PDB entry 2PBI | X-ray diffraction, 1.95 A resolution | chains A and B

# Chain A
Molecule: Regulator of G-protein signaling 9
Source organism: Mus musculus
Reference sequence: A1L352 (A1L352_MOUSE); numbering as in UniProt (aligned over 1-422)
Chain sequence (424 residues; each row starts with the number of its first residue; numbers below 1 keep their minus sign (Gly-1 is residue -1)):
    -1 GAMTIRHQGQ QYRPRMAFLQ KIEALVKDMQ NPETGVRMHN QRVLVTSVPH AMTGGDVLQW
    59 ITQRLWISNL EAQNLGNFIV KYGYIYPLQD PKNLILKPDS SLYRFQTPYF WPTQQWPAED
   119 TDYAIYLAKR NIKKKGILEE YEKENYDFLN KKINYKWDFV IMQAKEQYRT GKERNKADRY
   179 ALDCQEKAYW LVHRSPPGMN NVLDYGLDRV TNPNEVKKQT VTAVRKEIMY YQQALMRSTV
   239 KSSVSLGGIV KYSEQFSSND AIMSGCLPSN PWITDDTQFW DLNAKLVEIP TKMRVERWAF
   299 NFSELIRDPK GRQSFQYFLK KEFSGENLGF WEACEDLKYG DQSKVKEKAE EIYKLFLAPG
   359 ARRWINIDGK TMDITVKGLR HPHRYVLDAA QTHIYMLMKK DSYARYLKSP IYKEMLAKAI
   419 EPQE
Disordered / not traced: -1 to 6, 422
Construct notes: expression tag (-1 to 0)

# Chain B
Molecule: Guanine nucleotide-binding protein subunit beta 5
Source organism: Mus musculus
Reference sequence: P62881 (GBB5_MOUSE); residues 1-353 here correspond to UniProt positions 43-395 (UniProt number = residue number + 42)
Chain sequence (354 residues; numbered 0 to 353; the number before each row is that of its first residue; numbering starts at 0):
     0 GMATDGLHEN ETLASLKSEA ESLKGKLEEE RAKLHDVELH QVAERVEALG QFVMKTRRTL
    60 KGHGNKVLCM DWCKDKRRIV SSSQDGKVIV WDSFTTNKEH AVTMPCTWVM ACAYAPSGCA
   120 IACGGLDNKC SVYPLTFDKN ENMAAKKKSV AMHTNYLSAC SFTNSDMQIL TASGDGTCAL
   180 WDVESGQLLQ SFHGHGADVL CLDLAPSETG NTFVSGGCDK KAMVWDMRSG QCVQAFETHE
   240 SDVNSVRYYP SGDAFASGSD DATCRLYDLR ADREVAIYSK ESIIFGASSV DFSLSGRLLF
   300 AGYNDYTINV WDVLKGSRVS ILFGHENRVS TLRVSPDGTA FCSGSWDHTL RVWA
Disordered / not traced: 0-8
Construct notes: expression tag (0)
What the authors report for this chain:
  - specificity-determining residues: Thr338, Ala353 (proposed by the authors, not directly observed)
  - conformationally variable residues (side-chain flip): Trp107

# Interface between chain A and chain B
Pairs across the interface (194; chain A residue first):
  Gly7(A) - Asn154(B)  hydrogen bond (backbone-side chain)
  Gln8(A) - Leu125(B)
  Gln8(A) - Asn154(B)  hydrogen bond
  Gln8(A) - Tyr155(B)
  Arg13(A) - Cys217(B)  hydrogen bond (side chain-backbone)
  Arg13(A) - Lys219(B)
  Arg13(A) - Ser240(B)
  Arg13(A) - Asp241(B)  salt bridge
  Arg13(A) - Asp259(B)
  Met14(A) - Asp259(B)
  Ala15(A) - Asp259(B)  hydrogen bond (backbone-side chain)
  Phe16(A) - Ile283(B)
  Phe16(A) - Phe284(B)  hydrophobic
  Lys19(A) - Asp260(B)
  Lys19(A) - Ile283(B)
  Ile20(A) - Ile283(B)  hydrophobic
  Arg62(A) - Glu280(B)  salt bridge
  Leu63(A) - Glu280(B)
  Leu63(A) - Ser281(B)
  Ile65(A) - Ser281(B)
  Leu68(A) - Phe322(B)  hydrophobic
  Glu69(A) - Ser281(B)  hydrogen bond
  Glu69(A) - Arg317(B)  salt bridge
  Glu69(A) - Ile320(B)
  Glu69(A) - Phe322(B)
  Asn72(A) - Asp304(B)  hydrogen bond
  Asn72(A) - Thr306(B)
  Asn72(A) - Phe322(B)
  Leu73(A) - Ile283(B)  hydrophobic
  Leu73(A) - Phe284(B)  hydrophobic
  Phe76(A) - Phe284(B)  hydrophobic
  Phe76(A) - Asp304(B)
  Phe76(A) - Tyr305(B)
  Lys79(A) - Tyr305(B)
  Tyr80(A) - Phe284(B)  hydrophobic
  Asn198(A) - Tyr305(B)
  Asn198(A) - Asn326(B)
  Asp202(A) - Lys65(B)  salt bridge
  Asp202(A) - Arg327(B)
  Asp202(A) - Trp345(B)
  Tyr203(A) - Arg327(B)
  Tyr203(A) - Trp345(B)
  Gly204(A) - Trp107(B)
  Gly204(A) - Trp345(B)
  Leu205(A) - Trp107(B)  hydrophobic
  Leu205(A) - Met109(B)  hydrophobic
  Arg207(A) - Asp197(B)
  Arg207(A) - Leu199(B)
  Arg207(A) - Cys217(B)
  Arg207(A) - Asp241(B)  salt bridge
  Val208(A) - Asn154(B)
  Val208(A) - Gly173(B)
  Val208(A) - Asp197(B)  hydrogen bond (backbone-side chain)
  Thr209(A) - Gly195(B)
  Thr209(A) - Ala196(B)
  Thr209(A) - Asp197(B)  hydrogen bond (backbone-side chain)
  Gln217(A) - Leu12(B)
  Val219(A) - Leu15(B)  hydrophobic
  Val222(A) - Leu12(B)  hydrophobic
  Val222(A) - Leu15(B)
  Val222(A) - Lys16(B)
  Val222(A) - Ala19(B)  hydrophobic
  Lys224(A) - His192(B)  hydrogen bond (side chain-backbone)
  Glu225(A) - Ala19(B)
  Ile226(A) - Leu15(B)
  Ile226(A) - Ala19(B)  hydrophobic
  Ile226(A) - Leu22(B)  hydrophobic
  Tyr228(A) - Cys231(B)
  Tyr228(A) - Val232(B)
  Tyr228(A) - Gln233(B)
  Tyr228(A) - Ala234(B)  hydrogen bond (side chain-backbone)
  Tyr229(A) - Ala19(B)
  Tyr229(A) - Leu22(B)  hydrophobic
  Tyr229(A) - Lys23(B)
  Tyr229(A) - Leu26(B)  hydrophobic
  Gln230(A) - Leu22(B)
  Gln231(A) - Gln230(B)
  Gln231(A) - Cys231(B)  hydrogen bond (side chain-backbone)
  Gln231(A) - Val232(B)
  Ala232(A) - Leu26(B)  hydrophobic
  Ala232(A) - Arg30(B)  hydrogen bond (backbone-side chain)
  Leu233(A) - Leu22(B)  hydrophobic
  Leu233(A) - Leu26(B)  hydrophobic
  Leu233(A) - Glu29(B)
  Arg235(A) - Arg30(B)
  Arg235(A) - Val232(B)
  Thr237(A) - Arg30(B)
  Thr237(A) - Leu33(B)
  Thr237(A) - Arg269(B)
  Thr237(A) - Asp271(B)
  Val238(A) - Leu33(B)
  Val238(A) - Arg269(B)  hydrogen bond (backbone-backbone)
  Val238(A) - Ala270(B)
  Lys239(A) - Leu33(B)
  Lys239(A) - Asp35(B)
  Ser240(A) - Leu33(B)  hydrogen bond (backbone-backbone)
  Ser240(A) - His34(B)  hydrogen bond
  Ser240(A) - Asp35(B)  hydrogen bond (backbone-side chain)
  Ser240(A) - Val36(B)
  Ser240(A) - Ala270(B)
  Ser241(A) - Asp35(B)  hydrogen bond
  Ser241(A) - Val36(B)
  Ser243(A) - Asp267(B)  hydrogen bond
  Ser243(A) - Arg269(B)
  Ser243(A) - Ala270(B)
  Leu244(A) - Val36(B)
  Leu244(A) - Glu37(B)
  Leu244(A) - Leu38(B)
  Leu244(A) - Val41(B)
  Leu244(A) - Asp267(B)
  Gly245(A) - Val41(B)
  Ile247(A) - Tyr248(B)  hydrogen bond (backbone-side chain)
  Ile247(A) - Ala253(B)  hydrophobic
  Ile247(A) - Leu313(B)  hydrophobic
  Val248(A) - Leu38(B)  hydrophobic
  Val248(A) - Val41(B)  hydrophobic
  Val248(A) - Val45(B)  hydrophobic
  Tyr250(A) - Tyr248(B)
  Tyr250(A) - Pro249(B)
  Tyr250(A) - Ser250(B)
  Tyr250(A) - Ser294(B)
  Ser251(A) - Tyr248(B)  hydrogen bond
  Ser251(A) - Ser294(B)  hydrogen bond (side chain-backbone)
  Ser251(A) - Gly295(B)
  Ser251(A) - Arg296(B)
  Glu252(A) - Val45(B)
  Phe254(A) - Ser294(B)
  Asn257(A) - Leu293(B)
  Asp258(A) - Ser292(B)  hydrogen bond
  Asp258(A) - Leu293(B)
  Asp258(A) - Ser294(B)  hydrogen bond
  Ala259(A) - Gly337(B)
  Ala259(A) - Thr338(B)
  Ile260(A) - Met53(B)  hydrophobic
  Ile260(A) - Leu297(B)  hydrophobic
  Ile260(A) - Phe299(B)  hydrophobic
  Ile260(A) - Gly337(B)  hydrogen bond (backbone-backbone)
  Met261(A) - Ser294(B)
  Met261(A) - Arg296(B)
  Met261(A) - Leu297(B)  hydrophobic
  Asn268(A) - Thr338(B)  hydrogen bond (side chain-backbone)
  Pro269(A) - Phe93(B)
  Trp270(A) - Arg56(B)
  Trp270(A) - Arg57(B)
  Trp270(A) - Trp71(B)  hydrophobic
  Trp270(A) - Lys75(B)
  Trp270(A) - Ser92(B)
  Trp270(A) - Phe93(B)  hydrophobic
  Trp270(A) - Thr338(B)  hydrogen bond
  Trp270(A) - Ala339(B)
  Trp270(A) - Val351(B)  hydrophobic
  Trp270(A) - Ala353(B)  hydrophobic
  Ile271(A) - Arg56(B)
  Ile271(A) - Ala353(B)
  Asp273(A) - Arg57(B)  salt bridge
  Asp273(A) - Phe93(B)
  Thr275(A) - Phe93(B)
  Phe277(A) - Asp336(B)
  Phe277(A) - Thr338(B)
  Trp278(A) - Lys75(B)
  Trp278(A) - Phe93(B)  hydrophobic
  Trp278(A) - Asp336(B)  hydrogen bond
  Asn281(A) - Lys75(B)  hydrogen bond (backbone-side chain)
  Arg305(A) - Pro205(B)  hydrogen bond (side chain-backbone)
  Arg305(A) - Ser206(B)  hydrogen bond (side chain-backbone)
  Arg305(A) - Glu207(B)
  Lys336(A) - Gln167(B)  hydrogen bond (backbone-side chain)
  Lys336(A) - Thr208(B)
  Lys336(A) - Asn210(B)
  Tyr337(A) - Thr162(B)
  Tyr337(A) - Asn163(B)  hydrogen bond
  Tyr337(A) - Ser164(B)  hydrogen bond (backbone-side chain)
  Tyr337(A) - Met166(B)
  Tyr337(A) - Gln167(B)  hydrogen bond (backbone-side chain)
  Tyr337(A) - Gly209(B)  hydrogen bond (side chain-backbone)
  Gly338(A) - Met166(B)
  Gly338(A) - Gln167(B)  hydrogen bond (backbone-side chain)
  Gly338(A) - Asp181(B)
  Asp339(A) - Met166(B)
  Asp339(A) - Asp181(B)
  Asp339(A) - Glu183(B)
  Gln340(A) - Gln167(B)
  Gln340(A) - Asp181(B)  hydrogen bond (backbone-side chain)
  Gln340(A) - Gln186(B)
  Gln340(A) - Leu188(B)
  His381(A) - Arg227(B)
  Arg382(A) - Leu179(B)
  Arg382(A) - Leu188(B)
  Arg382(A) - Met226(B)
  Tyr383(A) - Met226(B)  hydrogen bond (side chain-backbone)
  Tyr383(A) - Arg227(B)
  Asp386(A) - Asn210(B)  hydrogen bond
  Tyr393(A) - Glu207(B)  hydrogen bond
  Lys397(A) - Glu207(B)  salt bridge
Interface residues without a listed pair, chain A (89 interface residues in all): Asp206, Thr218, Arg223, Val242, Ser255, Cys264, Arg295, Phe300, Ser301, Met394
Interface residues without a listed pair, chain B (113 interface residues in all): Asn9, Glu20, Lys25, Ala42, Leu48, Arg76, Gln189, Gly193, Ala261, Val274, Lys279, Ile282, Val333
Interface features reported in the paper:
  - pairs named by the authors: Ser251(A)-Tyr248(B) (hydrogen bond), Thr338(B)-Trp270(A) (hydrogen bond), Ala353(B)-Trp270(A)
  - interface residues, chain A: Trp270(A), Arg305(A), Lys397(A)
  - interface residues, chain B: Trp107(B)

# Overview
89 residues of chain A and 113 residues of chain B are in contact; the contacts include 40 hydrogen bonds and
7 salt bridges. Polar contacts include Arg13(A)-Asp241(B), Arg62(A)-Glu280(B) and Glu69(A)-Arg317(B). The
authors report hydrogen bonds between Ser251(A) and Tyr248(B) and Thr338(B) and Trp270(A); a contact between
Ala353(B) and Trp270(A). From the paper: interface residues Trp270(A), Arg305(A) and Trp107(B) among others;
specificity determinants Thr338(B) and Ala353(B).
Chain A is Regulator of G-protein signaling 9 and chain B is Guanine nucleotide-binding protein subunit beta
5, both from Mus musculus; the structure, The multifunctional nature of Gbeta5/RGS9 revealed from its crystal
structure, was determined by X-ray diffraction.
